PDB entry 3UGP | X-ray diffraction, 2.70 A resolution | chains A and B

Chain A:
Name: RNA polymerase sigma factor
From: Thermus aquaticus
Notes: fragment: domain 2
UniProtKB: Q9EZJ8 (Q9EZJ8_THEAQ); residue numbers follow UniProt; this construct covers 92-332
Chain sequence (245 residues; numbered 88 to 332; the number before each row is that of its first residue):
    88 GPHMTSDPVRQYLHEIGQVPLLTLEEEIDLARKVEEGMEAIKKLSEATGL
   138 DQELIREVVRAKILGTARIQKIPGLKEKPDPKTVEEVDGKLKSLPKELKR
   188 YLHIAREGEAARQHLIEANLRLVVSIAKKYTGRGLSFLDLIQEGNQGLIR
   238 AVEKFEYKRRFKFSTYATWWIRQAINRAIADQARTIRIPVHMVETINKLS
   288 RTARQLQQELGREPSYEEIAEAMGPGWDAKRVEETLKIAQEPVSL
Disordered / not traced: 88-92, 272-332
Construct notes: expression tag (88-91)
UniProt features mapped onto this chain:
  - region: Ser93 to Ile128 (Sigma-70 factor domain-1)
  - motif: Asp226 to Gln229 (Interaction with polymerase core subunit RpoC)

Chain B:
Molecule: 11-nt DNA strand
Sequence (11 nucleotides; each row starts with the number of its first residue):
     1 TGTATAATGGG
Disordered / not traced: 1
Bound ions: K+ site 1: DG9 (shared with 1 residue of chain C); K+ site 2: DG9, DG10; K+ site 3: DG10, DG11

How chain A and chain B interact:
Pairs across the interface - 37 pairs, chain A then chain B:
  Leu108(A) - DT8(B)  base contact
  Ala205(A) - DT8(B)  base contact
  Asn206(A) - DT8(B)  hydrogen bond to the base
  Arg208(A) - DT8(B)  phosphate contact
  Arg208(A) - DG9(B)  salt bridge to the phosphate
  Leu209(A) - DT8(B)  hydrogen bond to the base
  Ser212(A) - DT8(B)  sugar contact
  Ser212(A) - DG10(B)  phosphate contact
  Lys215(A) - DG9(B)  hydrogen bond to the phosphate
  Lys215(A) - DG10(B)  salt bridge to the phosphate
  Lys216(A) - DG11(B)  phosphate contact
  Arg237(A) - DT3(B)  base contact
  Lys241(A) - DG2(B)  base contact
  Lys241(A) - DT3(B)  base contact
  Lys241(A) - DA4(B)  hydrogen bond to the base
  Phe242(A) - DA4(B)  base contact
  Glu243(A) - DA4(B)  hydrogen bond to the base
  Arg246(A) - DT3(B)  salt bridge to the phosphate
  Arg246(A) - DA4(B)  hydrogen bond to the base
  Phe248(A) - DA4(B)  sugar contact
  Phe248(A) - DT5(B)  sugar contact
  Phe248(A) - DA6(B)  phosphate contact
  Lys249(A) - DA6(B)  hydrogen bond to the phosphate
  Lys249(A) - DA7(B)  salt bridge to the phosphate
  Ser251(A) - DA6(B)  sugar contact
  Ser251(A) - DA7(B)  hydrogen bond to the phosphate
  Ser251(A) - DT8(B)  base contact
  Thr252(A) - DA4(B)  phosphate contact
  Thr252(A) - DT5(B)  phosphate contact
  Thr252(A) - DA6(B)  hydrogen bond to the phosphate
  Thr252(A) - DA7(B)  base contact
  Tyr253(A) - DT3(B)  base contact
  Tyr253(A) - DA4(B)  stacking on the base
  Thr255(A) - DA7(B)  hydrogen bond to the base
  Trp256(A) - DT3(B)  base contact
  Trp256(A) - DA4(B)  sugar contact
  Trp257(A) - DT3(B)  base contact
Other interface residues (no listed pair), chain A (25 interface residues in all): Glu114, Leu207, Arg247, Arg259

Overview:
25 residues of chain A and 10 residues of chain B are in contact; the contacts include 10 hydrogen bonds, 4
salt bridges and 1 aromatic stacking contact. Polar pairs include Asn206(A)-DT8(B), Leu209(A)-DT8(B) and
Lys241(A)-DA4(B). DG9(B) and DG10(B) form the K+ site 2.
Here chain A is RNA polymerase sigma factor (Thermus aquaticus) and chain B is an 11-nt DNA strand. Entry 3UGP
(Crystal structure of RNA-polymerase sigma subunit domain 2 complexed with -10 promoter element ssDNA oligo
(TATAAT)) was determined by X-ray diffraction together with 3UGO from the same study.
